Entry 6HUM (electron microscopy, 3.34 A resolution); this record covers chains H and K of the 18 polymer chains in the assembly.

[Chain H]
Name: NAD(P)H-quinone oxidoreductase subunit H
From: Thermosynechococcus elongatus BP-1
Notes: EC 1.6.5.-
UniProtKB: Q8DJD9 (NDHH_THEEB); residues 1-394 here = UniProt positions 1-394
Sequence (394 residues; numbered 1 to 394; the number before each row is that of its first residue):
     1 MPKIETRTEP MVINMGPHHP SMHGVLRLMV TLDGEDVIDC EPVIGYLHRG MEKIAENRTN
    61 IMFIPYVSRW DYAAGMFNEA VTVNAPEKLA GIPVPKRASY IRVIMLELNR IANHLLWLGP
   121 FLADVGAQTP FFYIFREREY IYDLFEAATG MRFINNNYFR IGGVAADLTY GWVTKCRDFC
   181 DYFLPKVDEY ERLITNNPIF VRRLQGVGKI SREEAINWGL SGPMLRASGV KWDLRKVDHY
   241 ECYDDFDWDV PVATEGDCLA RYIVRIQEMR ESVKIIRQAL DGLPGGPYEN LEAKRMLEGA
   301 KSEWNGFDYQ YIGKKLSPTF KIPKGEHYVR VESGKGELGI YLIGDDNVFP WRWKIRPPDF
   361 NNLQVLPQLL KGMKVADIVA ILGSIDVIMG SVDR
Not modelled in the structure: 1

[Chain K]
Name: NAD(P)H-quinone oxidoreductase subunit K
From: Thermosynechococcus elongatus BP-1
Notes: EC 1.6.5.-
UniProtKB: Q8DKZ4 (NDHK_THEEB); numbering as in UniProt (aligned over 1-237)
Sequence (237 residues; each row starts with the number of its first residue):
     1 MTNTTSPAIL NPIARPEVPQ ELAENIILTS LNDVYDWARL SSLWPLMYGT ACCFIEFAAM
    61 IGSRFDFDRF GLVPRNSPRQ ADLIITSGTI TMKMAPALVR LYEQMPSPKY VIAMGACTIT
   121 GGMFSSDSYS AVRGVDKLIP VDVYLPGCPP RPEAIMDAIV KLRKKIANEH INERGNLAQT
   181 HRLFTAKHKM KPVPPILTGQ YLNAPSRQAP PPALAAAMGI AVPALGEAVS ETTSVAE
Not modelled in the structure: 1-6, 213-237
Ion coordination: 4Fe-4S cluster Fe: Cys-52, Cys-53, Cys-117, Cys-148
Residues lining bound ligands: 4Fe-4S cluster (SF4): Ala-51, Cys-52, Cys-53, Gly-88, Thr-89, Gly-115, Ala-116, Cys-117, Met-123, Cys-148, Pro-149

[Interface between chain H and chain K]
Residue-residue contacts (72; chain H residue first):
  His-18(H) with Leu-46(K); Met-47(K), hydrogen bond (side chain-backbone); Asn-76(K), hydrogen bond (side chain-backbone); Leu-101(K)
  His-19(H) with Met-47(K)
  Pro-20(H) with Asn-76(K)
  Ser-21(H) with Phe-54(K)
  Met-22(H) with Phe-54(K), hydrophobic; Ala-58(K), hydrophobic
  Val-25(H) with Gly-49(K); Thr-50(K)
  Met-29(H) with Leu-197(K); Thr-198(K)
  Ile-38(H) with Asn-203(K)
  Asp-39(H) with Gln-200(K); Tyr-201(K), hydrogen bond (side chain-backbone); Leu-202(K), hydrogen bond (side chain-backbone); Asn-203(K), hydrogen bond (side chain-backbone)
  Cys-40(H) with Tyr-201(K)
  Glu-41(H) with Thr-198(K); Gly-199(K)
  Val-43(H) with Lys-93(K); Leu-197(K), hydrophobic
  Gly-45(H) with Lys-93(K)
  Tyr-46(H) with Thr-91(K), hydrogen bond (backbone-side chain); Lys-93(K); Met-94(K)
  Leu-47(H) with Thr-50(K); Thr-91(K)
  His-48(H) with Thr-91(K); Tyr-129(K), hydrogen bond; Ser-130(K), hydrogen bond (backbone-side chain)
  Arg-49(H) with Thr-89(K), hydrogen bond; Phe-124(K); Ser-128(K), hydrogen bond (backbone-side chain)
  Gly-50(H) with Tyr-129(K)
  Met-51(H) with Phe-124(K), hydrophobic
  Ile-54(H) with Phe-124(K), hydrophobic; Asp-127(K); Ser-128(K)
  Asn-57(H) with Asp-127(K)
  Arg-58(H) with Ser-126(K), hydrogen bond; Asp-127(K), salt bridge
  Tyr-66(H) with Met-123(K), hydrogen bond (side chain-backbone); Phe-124(K), hydrophobic
  Arg-69(H) with Met-123(K); Cys-148(K); Pro-149(K)
  Tyr-72(H) with Ala-51(K); Cys-52(K), hydrophobic; Ile-55(K), hydrophobic
  Leu-116(H) with Ile-55(K), hydrophobic
  Phe-131(H) with Ala-58(K), hydrophobic
  Phe-132(H) with Ile-61(K); Ser-63(K)
  Phe-135(H) with Ala-58(K), hydrophobic; Ala-59(K), hydrophobic
  Glu-139(H) with Arg-64(K)
  Asp-143(H) with Arg-64(K), salt bridge
  Glu-146(H) with Arg-151(K), salt bridge
  Met-151(H) with Pro-149(K)
  Arg-152(H) with Glu-56(K), salt bridge; Pro-152(K)
  Phe-153(H) with Cys-52(K); Ile-55(K), hydrophobic; Glu-56(K)
  Ile-154(H) with Cys-52(K), hydrophobic; Pro-149(K), hydrophobic
  Trp-218(H) with Arg-207(K)
  Pro-367(H) with Tyr-201(K), hydrophobic; Leu-202(K), hydrophobic
  Lys-371(H) with Leu-202(K)
Other interface residues (no listed pair), chain H (51 interface residues in all): Pro-17, Gly-24, Arg-27, Pro-42, Ile-44, Lys-53, Pro-65, Ala-73, Tyr-142, Asn-155, Gln-364, Gln-368
Other interface residues (no listed pair), chain K (43 interface residues in all): Gly-62, Pro-78, Ala-97, Ala-131

[Summary]
The interface between chain H and chain K involves 51 residues on one side and 43 on the other; the contacts
include 12 hydrogen bonds and 4 salt bridges. Polar contacts include Arg-58(H)/Asp-127(K),
Asp-143(H)/Arg-64(K) and Glu-146(H)/Arg-151(K). Bound to chain K: 4Fe-4S cluster.
Chain H is NAD(P)H-quinone oxidoreductase subunit H and chain K is NAD(P)H-quinone oxidoreductase subunit K,
both from Thermosynechococcus elongatus BP-1; the structure, Structure of the photosynthetic complex I from
Thermosynechococcus elongatus, was determined by electron microscopy (same publication as 6A7K).
